Entry 8OLC (electron microscopy, 3.48 A resolution); this record covers chains l and K of the 28 polymer chains in the assembly.

== Chain l ==
Protein: Outer capsid glycoprotein VP7
Reference sequence: A0A060IEQ1 (A0A060IEQ1_9VIRU); residues 1-326 here = UniProt positions 1-326
Chain sequence (326 residues; numbered 1 to 326; the number before each row is that of its first residue):
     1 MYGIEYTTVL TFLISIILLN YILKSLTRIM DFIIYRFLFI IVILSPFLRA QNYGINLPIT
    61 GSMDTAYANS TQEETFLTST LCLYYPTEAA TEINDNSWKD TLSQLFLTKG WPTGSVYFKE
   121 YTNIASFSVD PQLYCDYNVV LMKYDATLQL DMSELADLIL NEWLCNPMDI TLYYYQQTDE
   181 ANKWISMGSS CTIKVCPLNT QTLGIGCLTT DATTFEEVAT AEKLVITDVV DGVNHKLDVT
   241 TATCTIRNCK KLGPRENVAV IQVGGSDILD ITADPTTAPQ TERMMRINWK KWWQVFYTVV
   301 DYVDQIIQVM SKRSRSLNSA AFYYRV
Not modelled in the structure: 1-50
Disulfides: Cys82-Cys135, Cys165-Cys249, Cys191-Cys244, Cys196-Cys207
Covalently attached groups: N-acetylglucosamine (NAG) linked to Asn69
Bound ions: Ca2+ site 1: Gln177, Asp228, Val229, Asp231 (shared with 1 residue of chain m); Ca2+ site 2: Gly206, Thr214, Glu216; Ca2+ site 3: Asp301 (shared with 4 residues of chain n)

== Chain K ==
Protein: Intermediate capsid protein VP6
Reference sequence: A2T3S6 (A2T3S6_9VIRU); residue numbers follow UniProt; this construct covers 1-397
Chain sequence (397 residues; each row starts with the number of its first residue):
     1 MDVLYSLSKT LKDARDKIVE GTLYSNVSDL IQQFNQMIIT MNGNEFQTGG IGNLPIRNWN
    61 FNFGLLGTTL LNLDANYVET ARNTIDYFVD FVDNVCMDEM VRESQRNGIA PQSDSLRKLS
   121 AIKFKRINFD NSSEYIENWN LQNRRQRTGF TFHKPNIFPY SASFTLNRSQ PAHDNLMGTM
   181 WLNAGSEIQV AGFDYSCAIN APANIQQFEH IVPLRRVLTT ATITLLPDAE RFSFPRVINS
   241 ADGATTWFFN PVILRPNNVE VEFLLNGQII NTYQARFGTI VARNFDTIRL SFQLMRPPNM
   301 TPAVAVLFPN AQPFEHHATV GLTLRIESAV CESVLADASE TLLANVTSVR QEYAIPVGPV
   361 FPPGMNWTDL ITNYSPSRED NLQRVFTVAS IRSMLIK
Bound ions: Zn2+: His153 (shared with 1 residue of chain I; 1 residue of chain J)

== How chain l and chain K interact ==
Pairs across the interface - 10 pairs, chain l then chain K:
  Gln51(l) with Asn167(K); Arg168(K); Met177(K)
  Asn52(l) with Leu166(K), hydrogen bond (side chain-backbone); Asn167(K); Arg168(K); Ser169(K), hydrogen bond
  Tyr53(l) with Ser169(K), hydrogen bond (backbone-backbone)
  Phe322(l) with Gln170(K); Pro171(K)
Also at the interface, not in a pair above, chain l (5 interface residues in all): Gly54

== Summary ==
The interface between chain l and chain K involves 5 residues on one side and 7 on the other, with 3 hydrogen
bonds. Among the polar pairs are Asn52(l)-Leu166(K), Asn52(l)-Ser169(K) and Tyr53(l)-Ser169(K). Gln177(l),
Asp228(l), Val229(l) and Asp231(l) form the Ca2+ site 1.
Here chain l is Outer capsid glycoprotein VP7 and chain K is Intermediate capsid protein VP6. Entry 8OLC (SA11
Rotavirus Trypsinized Triple Layered Particle) was determined by electron microscopy (same publication as
8OLB, 8OLE and 8QTZ).
